Entry 7PT4 (X-ray diffraction, 1.64 A resolution); this record covers chains A and B.

Chain A (and B):
Name: 2-hydroxyacyl-CoA lyase
Organism: Actinomycetospora chiangmaiensis DSM 45062
Notes: EC 4.2.1.17; chain B of this document is another copy of the same molecule, construct and numbering; everything in this record applies to it too
Chain sequence (612 residues; each row starts with the number of its first residue; numbers below 1 keep their minus sign (Met-10 is residue -10)):
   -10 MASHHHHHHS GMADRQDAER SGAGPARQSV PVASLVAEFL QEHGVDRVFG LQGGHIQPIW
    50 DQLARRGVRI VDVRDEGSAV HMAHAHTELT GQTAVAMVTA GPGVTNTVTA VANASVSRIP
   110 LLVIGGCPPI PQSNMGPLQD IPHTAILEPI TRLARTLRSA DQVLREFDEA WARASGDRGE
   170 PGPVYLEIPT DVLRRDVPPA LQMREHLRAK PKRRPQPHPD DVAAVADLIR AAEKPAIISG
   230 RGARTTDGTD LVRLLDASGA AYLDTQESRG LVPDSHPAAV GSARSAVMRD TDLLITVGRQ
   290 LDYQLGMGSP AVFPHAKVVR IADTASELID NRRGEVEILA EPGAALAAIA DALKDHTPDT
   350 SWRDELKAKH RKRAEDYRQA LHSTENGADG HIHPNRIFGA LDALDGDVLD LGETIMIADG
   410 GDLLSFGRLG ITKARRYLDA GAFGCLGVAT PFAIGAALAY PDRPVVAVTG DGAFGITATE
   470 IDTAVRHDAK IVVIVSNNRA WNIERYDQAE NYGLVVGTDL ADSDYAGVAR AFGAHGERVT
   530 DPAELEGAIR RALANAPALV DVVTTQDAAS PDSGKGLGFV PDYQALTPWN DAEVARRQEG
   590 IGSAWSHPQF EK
Unresolved in the structure: -10 to 14, 595-601 (chain B: -10 to 14, 599-601)
Ion coordination: Mg2+: Asp460, Asn487, Ala489 (together with thiamine diphosphate)
Ligand contacts:
  - acetone (ACN): Gly42, Gly43, His44, Leu127, Gln128, Glu493, Leu566, Gly567, Val569
  - FYN (s-{(9R,13S,15R)-17-[(2R,3S,4R,5R)-5-(6-amino-9H-purin-9-yl)-4-hydroxy-3-(phosphonooxy)tetrahydrofuran-2-yl]-9,13,15-trihydroxy-10,10-dimethyl-13,15-dioxido-4,8-dioxo-12,14,16-trioxa-3,7-diaza-13,15-diphosphaheptadec-1-yl} thioformate): Leu127, Gln128, Gln255, Gly270, Ser271, Ala272, Arg273, Ser274, Tyr292, Gln293, Arg362, Ala363, Tyr366, Gly409, Leu413, Arg417, Leu418, Thr421, Ala429, Gly430, Gly433, Leu435, Asp561, Lys564, Leu566, Leu575, Trp578
  - thiamine diphosphate (TPP): Leu40, Gln41, Gly42, Glu65, Thr88, Pro91, Gly92, Asn95, Gln128, Gly409, Gly410, Asp411, Leu412, Gly433, Leu435, Gly459, Asp460, Gly461, Ala462, Ile465, Asn487, Ala489, Trp490, Asn491, Ile492, Glu493
From the paper describing this entry:
  - binding site for the ligand OXT: Gln128, Glu493
  - conformationally variable residues (loop rearrangement): Gln128
  - binding site for acetone: Glu493
  - binding site for thiamine diphosphate: Glu65
  - catalytic residues: Glu65, Glu493 (proposed by the authors, not directly observed)

Chain A / chain B interface:
Contacting residue pairs (90; chain A residue first):
  Ser18(A) - Ile590(B)
  Asp150(A) - Arg586(B)  salt bridge
  Gln151(A) - Arg586(B)
  Arg154(A) - Asn320(B)
  Asp157(A) - Arg322(B)  salt bridge
  Glu158(A) - Ile318(B)
  Glu158(A) - Asp319(B)
  Glu158(A) - Asn320(B)  hydrogen bond (side chain-backbone)
  Asp166(A) - Ala314(B)
  Asp166(A) - Ile318(B)
  Arg167(A) - Gly168(B)
  Arg167(A) - Glu169(B)  salt bridge
  Arg167(A) - Gln289(B)
  Arg167(A) - Ala314(B)
  Arg167(A) - Ser315(B)
  Arg167(A) - Ile318(B)
  Gly168(A) - Arg167(B)
  Gly168(A) - Gly168(B)
  Glu169(A) - Arg167(B)  salt bridge
  Pro187(A) - Arg586(B)
  Pro188(A) - Glu588(B)
  Pro188(A) - Gly589(B)
  Ala189(A) - Arg585(B)  hydrogen bond (backbone-side chain)
  Ala189(A) - Glu588(B)
  Leu190(A) - Arg585(B)
  Leu190(A) - Arg586(B)
  Met192(A) - Pro299(B)  hydrophobic
  Met192(A) - Arg321(B)
  Met192(A) - Arg585(B)  hydrogen bond
  Glu194(A) - Arg321(B)  salt bridge
  Glu194(A) - Arg322(B)  hydrogen bond (side chain-backbone)
  His195(A) - Asn320(B)  hydrogen bond (side chain-backbone)
  His195(A) - Arg322(B)
  Arg197(A) - Gly323(B)  hydrogen bond (side chain-backbone)
  Arg197(A) - Glu324(B)
  Lys199(A) - Arg322(B)
  Arg202(A) - Leu317(B)
  Arg202(A) - Ile318(B)
  Arg202(A) - Arg322(B)
  Arg202(A) - Glu326(B)  salt bridge
  Arg202(A) - Leu328(B)
  Arg203(A) - His207(B)
  Arg203(A) - Asp209(B)
  Arg203(A) - Asp210(B)  salt bridge
  Pro204(A) - Pro204(B)  hydrophobic
  Pro204(A) - Gln205(B)
  Gln205(A) - Pro204(B)
  Gln205(A) - Gln205(B)  hydrogen bond (backbone-backbone)
  Gln205(A) - Pro206(B)
  Gln205(A) - His207(B)
  Pro206(A) - Gln205(B)
  His207(A) - Arg203(B)
  His207(A) - Gln205(B)
  Asp209(A) - Arg203(B)  salt bridge
  Asp210(A) - Arg203(B)  salt bridge
  Gln289(A) - Arg167(B)
  Pro299(A) - Met192(B)  hydrophobic
  Ala314(A) - Asp166(B)
  Ala314(A) - Arg167(B)
  Ser315(A) - Arg167(B)
  Leu317(A) - Arg202(B)
  Ile318(A) - Glu158(B)
  Ile318(A) - Ala161(B)  hydrophobic
  Ile318(A) - Asp166(B)
  Ile318(A) - Arg202(B)
  Asp319(A) - Glu158(B)
  Asn320(A) - Arg154(B)
  Asn320(A) - Glu158(B)  hydrogen bond (backbone-side chain)
  Asn320(A) - His195(B)  hydrogen bond (backbone-side chain)
  Arg321(A) - Met192(B)
  Arg321(A) - Glu194(B)  salt bridge
  Arg322(A) - Asp157(B)  salt bridge
  Arg322(A) - Glu194(B)  hydrogen bond (backbone-side chain)
  Arg322(A) - His195(B)
  Arg322(A) - Lys199(B)
  Arg322(A) - Arg202(B)
  Gly323(A) - Arg197(B)  hydrogen bond (backbone-side chain)
  Glu324(A) - Arg197(B)
  Glu326(A) - Arg202(B)  salt bridge
  Leu328(A) - Arg202(B)
  Arg585(A) - Ala189(B)  hydrogen bond (side chain-backbone)
  Arg585(A) - Leu190(B)
  Arg585(A) - Met192(B)
  Arg586(A) - Asp150(B)  salt bridge
  Arg586(A) - Gln151(B)
  Arg586(A) - Pro187(B)
  Arg586(A) - Leu190(B)
  Glu588(A) - Pro188(B)
  Glu588(A) - Ala189(B)
  Ala593(A) - Gln17(B)
Interface residues without a listed pair, chain A (50 interface residues in all): Ala161, Arg162, Tyr572, Gly589, Ile590
Interface residues without a listed pair, chain B (50 interface residues in all): Ser18, Arg162, Ala593

In short:
The chain A/chain B interface involves 50 residues from each chain; the contacts include 12 hydrogen bonds and
13 salt bridges. Polar contacts include Asp150(A)-Arg586(B), Asp157(A)-Arg322(B) and Arg167(A)-Glu169(B).
Bound to chain A: thiamine diphosphate, acetone and compound FYN. The paper reports catalytic residues
Glu65(A) and Glu493(A); a binding site for the ligand OXT at Gln128(A) and Glu493(A).
Chain A and chain B are both 2-hydroxyacyl-CoA lyase (Actinomycetospora chiangmaiensis DSM 45062); the
structure, Actinobacterial 2-hydroxyacyl-CoA lyase (AcHACL) structure in complex with a covalently bound
reaction intermediate as well as ..., was determined by X-ray diffraction (same publication as 7PT1, 7PT2 and
7PT3).
